PDB entry 7PE9 | electron microscopy, 3.70 A resolution | chains C and G of the 5 polymer chains in the assembly

[Chain C]
Molecule: Target of rapamycin complex subunit LST8
Organism: Homo sapiens
UniProt: Q9BVC4 (LST8_HUMAN); residue numbers follow UniProt; this construct covers 1-326
Chain sequence (326 residues; numbered 1 to 326; the number before each row is that of its first residue):
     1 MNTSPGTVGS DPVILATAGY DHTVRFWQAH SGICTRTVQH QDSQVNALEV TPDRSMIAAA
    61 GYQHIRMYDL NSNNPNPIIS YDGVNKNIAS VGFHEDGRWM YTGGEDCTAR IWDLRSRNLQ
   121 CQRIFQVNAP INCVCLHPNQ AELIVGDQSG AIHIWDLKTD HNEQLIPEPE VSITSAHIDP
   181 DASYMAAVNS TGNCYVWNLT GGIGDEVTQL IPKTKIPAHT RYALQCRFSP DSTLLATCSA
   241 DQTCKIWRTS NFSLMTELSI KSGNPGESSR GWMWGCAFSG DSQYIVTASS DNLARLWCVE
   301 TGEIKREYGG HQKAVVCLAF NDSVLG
Disordered / not traced: 1-7

[Chain G]
Molecule: Target of rapamycin complex 2 subunit MAPKAP1
Organism: Homo sapiens
UniProt: Q9BPZ7 (SIN1_HUMAN); residue numbers follow UniProt; this construct covers 1-522
Chain sequence (522 residues; row label = number of the first residue in the row):
     1 MAFLDNPTII LAHIRQSHVT SDDTGMCEMV LIDHDVDLEK IHPPSMPGDS GSEIQGSNGE
    61 TQGYVYAQSV DITSSWDFGI RRRSNTAQRL ERLRKERQNQ IKCKNIQWKE RNSKQSAQEL
   121 KSLFEKKSLK EKPPISGKQS ILSVRLEQCP LQLNNPFNEY SKFDGKGHVG TTATKKIDVY
   181 LPLHSSQDRL LPMTVVTMAS ARVQDLIGLI CWQYTSEGRE PKLNDNVSAY CLHIAEDDGE
   241 VDTDFPPLDS NEPIHKFGFS TLALVEKYSS PGLTSKESLF VRINAAHGFS LIQVDNTKVT
   301 MKEILLKAVK RRKGSQKVSG PQYRLEKQSE PNVAVDLDST LESQSAWEFC LVRENSSRAD
   361 GVFEEDSQID IATVQDMLSS HHYKSFKVSM IHRLRFTTDV QLGISGDKVE IDPVTNQKAS
   421 TKFWIKQKPI SIDSDLLCAC DLAEEKSPSH AIFKLTYLSN HDYKHLYFES DAATVNEIVL
   481 KVNYILESRA STARADYFAQ KQRKLNRRTS FSFQKEKKSG QQ
Disordered / not traced: 1, 37-83, 147-522
Covalently attached groups: acetyl group (ACE) linked to Ala2
Curated features (UniProtKB/Swiss-Prot):
  - binding site (a 1,2-diacyl-sn-glycero-3-phospho-(1D-myo-inositol-3,4,5-trisphosphate)): Arg393, Lys428, Lys464
  - modified residue: Ala2 (N-acetylalanine), Thr86 (Phosphothreonine), Ser128 (Phosphoserine), Ser186 (Phosphoserine), Ser315 (Phosphoserine), Ser356 (Phosphoserine), Thr398 (Phosphothreonine), Ser510 (Phosphoserine)
  - natural variant: Arg81 (R81T: In ovarian cancer)
  - mutagenesis: Arg83 (R83A: Specifically abolishes ability of the mTORC2 complex to catalyze phosphorylation of SGK1, without affecting AKT1), Glu236 to Asp244 (Decreased ability of the mTORC2 complex to catalyze phosphorylation of AKT1), His287 (H287A: Does not affect interaction with KRAS), Leu291 (L291D: Decreased interaction with KRAS), Arg311 (R311E: Does not affect interaction with KRAS), Arg312 (R312E: Decreased interaction with KRAS)

[Chain C / chain G interface]
Contacting residue pairs (45):
  His30(C) - Val144(G)
  His30(C) - Arg145(G)  hydrogen bond (side chain-backbone)
  Pro77(C) - Cys103(G)  hydrogen bond (backbone-side chain)
  Ile78(C) - Lys102(G)
  Ile78(C) - Cys103(G)
  Ile78(C) - Lys104(G)  hydrogen bond (backbone-backbone)
  Ile79(C) - Lys104(G)
  Ser80(C) - Cys103(G)  hydrogen bond
  Ser80(C) - Lys104(G)  hydrogen bond (backbone-backbone)
  Ser80(C) - Asn105(G)  hydrogen bond
  Ser80(C) - Ile106(G)  hydrogen bond (backbone-backbone)
  Tyr81(C) - Ile106(G)  hydrophobic
  Asp82(C) - Ile106(G)  hydrogen bond (backbone-backbone)
  Asp82(C) - Gln107(G)
  Asp82(C) - Trp108(G)
  Arg98(C) - Leu123(G)
  Arg110(C) - Trp108(G)
  Ile111(C) - Trp108(G)
  Trp112(C) - Ile106(G)
  Trp112(C) - Trp108(G)
  Gln120(C) - Arg111(G)  hydrogen bond (side chain-backbone)
  Gln120(C) - Ser113(G)
  Cys121(C) - Leu123(G)  hydrogen bond (side chain-backbone)
  Cys121(C) - Phe124(G)  hydrophobic
  Gln122(C) - Trp108(G)
  Gln122(C) - Lys109(G)  hydrogen bond (side chain-backbone)
  Gln122(C) - Arg111(G)  hydrogen bond (side chain-backbone)
  Gln122(C) - Asn112(G)
  Arg123(C) - Phe124(G)
  Ile124(C) - Trp108(G)  hydrophobic
  Asn139(C) - Ser128(G)  hydrogen bond (backbone-backbone)
  Ala141(C) - Lys127(G)
  Leu157(C) - Phe124(G)
  Leu157(C) - Glu125(G)
  Lys158(C) - Lys121(G)  hydrogen bond (side chain-backbone)
  Lys158(C) - Glu125(G)
  Asp281(C) - Gln139(G)
  Asp322(C) - Ile141(G)
  Leu325(C) - Ser140(G)
  Leu325(C) - Ile141(G)
  Gly326(C) - Gly137(G)
  Gly326(C) - Lys138(G)
  Gly326(C) - Gln139(G)
  Gly326(C) - Ser140(G)
  Gly326(C) - Ile141(G)
Other interface residues (no listed pair), chain C (31 interface residues in all): Gly83, Ile203, Glu206, Ser279, Gly280, Gln283, Tyr284
Other interface residues (no listed pair), chain G (28 interface residues in all): Leu120, Lys126, Leu129, Leu142

[Summary]
The interface between chain C and chain G involves 31 residues on one side and 28 on the other, with 14
hydrogen bonds. Polar contacts include His30(C)-Arg145(G), Pro77(C)-Cys103(G) and Ser80(C)-Cys103(G).
Covalently linked acetyl group: at Ala2(G).
Here chain C is Target of rapamycin complex subunit LST8 and chain G is Target of rapamycin complex 2 subunit
MAPKAP1, both from Homo sapiens. Entry 7PE9 (cryo-EM structure of DEPTOR bound to human mTOR complex 2,
DEPt-bound subset local refinement) was determined by electron microscopy, deposited together with 7PE7, 7PE8,
7PEA, 7PEB and 7PEC.
